PDB entry 8CMB | X-ray diffraction, 1.84 A resolution | chains A and C of the 3 polymer chains in the assembly

== Chain A ==
Name: HLA class II histocompatibility antigen, DR alpha chain
Organism: Homo sapiens
Reference sequence: P01903 (DRA_HUMAN); residues 1-182 here correspond to UniProt positions 26-207 (UniProt number = residue number + 25)
Amino-acid sequence (183 residues; numbered 0 to 182; the number before each row is that of its first residue; numbering starts at 0):
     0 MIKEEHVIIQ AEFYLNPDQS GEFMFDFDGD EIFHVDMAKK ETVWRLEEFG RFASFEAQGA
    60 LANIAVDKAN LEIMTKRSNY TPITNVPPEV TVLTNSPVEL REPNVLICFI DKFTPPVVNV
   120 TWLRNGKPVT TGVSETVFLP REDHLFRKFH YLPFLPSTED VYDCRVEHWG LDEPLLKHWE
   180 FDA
Disordered / not traced: 0-2
Sequence notes: initiating methionine (0)
Cystine bridges: Cys107-Cys163
Residues lining bound ligands: 2-amino-ethanethiol (DHL): Ser53, Phe54, Glu55
UniProt features mapped onto this chain:
  - region: Glu179 to Ala182 (Connecting peptide)
  - site: Gln9 (Self- and pathogen-derived peptide antigen), Gly49 (Self-peptide antigen), Phe51 (Self- and pathogen-derived peptide antigen), Ala52 (Self-peptide antigen), Ser53 (Self- and pathogen-derived peptide antigen), Glu55 (Pathogen-derived peptide antigen), Asn62 (Self- and pathogen-derived peptide antigen), Asn69 (Pathogen-derived peptide antigen), Arg76 (Self- and pathogen-derived peptide antigen)
  - glycosylation (N-linked (GlcNAc...) asparagine): Asn78, Asn118

== Chain C ==
Name: Spike protein S2'
Reference sequence: P0DTC2 (SPIKE_SARS2); residues 1-20 here correspond to UniProt positions 486-505 (UniProt number = residue number + 485)
Amino-acid sequence (20 residues; row label = number of the first residue in the row):
     1 FNCYFPLQSY GFQPTNGVGY
Disordered / not traced: 15-20
Glycans and other covalent adducts: 2-amino-ethanethiol (DHL) linked to Cys3
Residues lining bound ligands: 2-amino-ethanethiol (DHL): Phe1, Asn2, Tyr4

== How chain A and chain C interact ==
Pairs across the interface (28):
  Gln9(A) - Pro6(C)
  Gln9(A) - Leu7(C)  hydrogen bond (side chain-backbone)
  Glu11(A) - Ser9(C)
  Phe22(A) - Pro6(C)  hydrophobic
  Phe24(A) - Tyr4(C)  hydrophobic
  Phe24(A) - Phe5(C)
  Ile31(A) - Tyr4(C)
  Phe32(A) - Tyr4(C)  hydrophobic
  Phe51(A) - Asn2(C)  hydrogen bond (backbone-side chain)
  Ala52(A) - Asn2(C)
  Ala52(A) - Tyr4(C)  hydrophobic
  Ser53(A) - Phe1(C)
  Ser53(A) - Asn2(C)  hydrogen bond (backbone-backbone)
  Ser53(A) - Cys3(C)  hydrogen bond
  Ser53(A) - Tyr4(C)  hydrogen bond (backbone-backbone)
  Phe54(A) - Tyr4(C)
  Phe54(A) - Pro6(C)
  Asn62(A) - Leu7(C)  hydrogen bond (side chain-backbone)
  Asn62(A) - Gln8(C)
  Asn62(A) - Ser9(C)  hydrogen bond (backbone-side chain)
  Val65(A) - Ser9(C)
  Val65(A) - Tyr10(C)
  Asp66(A) - Ser9(C)  hydrogen bond
  Asn69(A) - Tyr10(C)  hydrogen bond (side chain-backbone)
  Asn69(A) - Gly11(C)
  Asn69(A) - Phe12(C)  hydrogen bond (side chain-backbone)
  Ile72(A) - Phe12(C)  hydrophobic
  Met73(A) - Phe12(C)  hydrophobic
Interface residues without a listed pair, chain A (18 interface residues in all): Trp43, Arg76
Interface residues without a listed pair, chain C (13 interface residues in all): Gln13

== In short ==
The interface between chain A and chain C involves 18 residues on one side and 13 on the other; the contacts
include 10 hydrogen bonds. Polar contacts include Gln9(A)-Leu7(C), Phe51(A)-Asn2(C) and Ser53(A)-Cys3(C).
Chain A binds 2-amino-ethanethiol. 2-amino-ethanethiol is covalently linked to Cys3(C).
Here chain A is HLA class II histocompatibility antigen, DR alpha chain (Homo sapiens) and chain C is Spike
protein S2'. Entry 8CMB (Human Leukocyte Antigen class II allotype DR1 presenting SARS-CoV-2 Spike peptide
S486-505) was determined by X-ray diffraction, deposited together with 8CMC, 8CMD, 8CME, 8CMF, 8CMG, 8CMH and
8CMI.
